PDB entry 2CAX | X-ray diffraction, 2.90 A resolution | chains C and D of the 8 polymer chains in the assembly

Chain C (and D):
Name: Orf omega
From: Streptococcus pyogenes
Notes: fragment: ribbon-helix-helix domain, residues 20-71; chain D of this document is another copy of the same molecule, construct and numbering; everything in this record applies to it too
UniProt: Q57468 (Q57468_STRPY); numbering as in UniProt (aligned over 20-71)
Amino-acid sequence (53 residues; row label = number of the first residue in the row):
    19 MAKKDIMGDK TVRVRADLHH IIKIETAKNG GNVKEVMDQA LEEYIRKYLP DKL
Differences from the reference sequence: expression tag (19)
What the authors report for this chain:
  - mutagenesis - T29A (100-fold): decreased binding to PcopS

Interface between chain C and chain D:
Contacting residue pairs (78; chain C residue first):
  Met19(C) - Asp35(D)
  Lys21(C) - Asp35(D)
  Lys21(C) - His38(D)
  Lys22(C) - Arg33(D)
  Lys22(C) - Asp35(D)
  Met25(C) - Ala34(D)
  Met25(C) - Asp35(D)
  Gly26(C) - Arg33(D)
  Gly26(C) - Ala34(D)  hydrogen bond (backbone-backbone)
  Asp27(C) - Arg31(D)  hydrogen bond (backbone-side chain)
  Asp27(C) - Val32(D)
  Asp27(C) - Arg33(D)
  Asp27(C) - Ala34(D)
  Lys28(C) - Val30(D)
  Lys28(C) - Arg31(D)
  Lys28(C) - Val32(D)  hydrogen bond (backbone-backbone)
  Lys28(C) - His37(D)
  Thr29(C) - Val30(D)
  Thr29(C) - Arg31(D)  hydrogen bond
  Val30(C) - Lys28(D)
  Val30(C) - Thr29(D)
  Val30(C) - Val30(D)  hydrogen bond (backbone-backbone)
  Val30(C) - Val32(D)  hydrophobic
  Val30(C) - Val51(D)  hydrophobic
  Val30(C) - Met55(D)  hydrophobic
  Arg31(C) - Asp27(D)  salt bridge
  Arg31(C) - Lys28(D)
  Arg31(C) - Lys52(D)
  Arg31(C) - Met55(D)
  Val32(C) - Asp27(D)
  Val32(C) - Lys28(D)  hydrogen bond (backbone-backbone)
  Val32(C) - Val30(D)  hydrophobic
  Val32(C) - Lys52(D)
  Val32(C) - Asp56(D)
  Val32(C) - Leu59(D)  hydrophobic
  Arg33(C) - Gly26(D)
  Arg33(C) - Lys52(D)
  Arg33(C) - Asp56(D)  hydrogen bond (backbone-side chain)
  Ala34(C) - Gly26(D)  hydrogen bond (backbone-backbone)
  Ala34(C) - Asp27(D)
  Asp35(C) - Met25(D)
  Leu36(C) - Asp56(D)
  Leu36(C) - Leu59(D)  hydrophobic
  Leu36(C) - Ile63(D)
  His37(C) - Lys28(D)
  His37(C) - Val30(D)
  Ile39(C) - Lys70(D)
  Ile40(C) - Leu59(D)  hydrophobic
  Ile40(C) - Ile63(D)  hydrophobic
  Lys52(C) - Arg31(D)
  Lys52(C) - Arg33(D)
  Val54(C) - Tyr62(D)  hydrophobic
  Met55(C) - Val30(D)  hydrophobic
  Met55(C) - Met55(D)  hydrophobic
  Met55(C) - Leu59(D)  hydrophobic
  Asp56(C) - Val32(D)
  Asp56(C) - Arg33(D)  hydrogen bond (side chain-backbone)
  Asp56(C) - Leu36(D)
  Ala58(C) - Ala58(D)
  Ala58(C) - Tyr62(D)  hydrophobic
  Leu59(C) - Val32(D)  hydrophobic
  Leu59(C) - Leu36(D)  hydrophobic
  Leu59(C) - Met55(D)  hydrophobic
  Glu60(C) - Arg33(D)  salt bridge
  Glu61(C) - Lys65(D)  salt bridge
  Glu61(C) - Tyr66(D)  hydrogen bond
  Tyr62(C) - Val54(D)  hydrophobic
  Tyr62(C) - Gln57(D)
  Tyr62(C) - Ala58(D)  hydrophobic
  Ile63(C) - Leu36(D)  hydrophobic
  Ile63(C) - Ile40(D)  hydrophobic
  Lys65(C) - Glu61(D)  salt bridge
  Tyr66(C) - Gln57(D)  hydrogen bond
  Tyr66(C) - Glu61(D)  hydrogen bond
  Leu67(C) - Glu43(D)
  Lys70(C) - Ile39(D)
  Lys70(C) - Lys46(D)
  Leu71(C) - Leu36(D)  hydrophobic
Other interface residues (no listed pair), chain C (36 interface residues in all): Glu43, Val51, Gln57
Other interface residues (no listed pair), chain D (34 interface residues in all): Glu60, Leu67

Overview:
36 residues of chain C face 34 of chain D across their interface; the contacts include 12 hydrogen bonds and 4
salt bridges. Among the polar pairs are Arg31(C)-Asp27(D), Glu60(C)-Arg33(D) and Glu61(C)-Lys65(D). From the
paper: T29A of chain C reduces binding to PcopS.
Both chains are Orf omega (Streptococcus pyogenes). Entry 2CAX (Structural basis for cooperative binding of
ribbon-helix-helix repressor omega to mutated direct DNA heptad repeats) was determined by X-ray diffraction
together with 2BNW and 2BNZ from the same study.
